Entry 1FYE (X-ray diffraction, 1.20 A resolution); this record covers chain A.

[Chain A]
Protein: Aspartyl dipeptidase
From: Salmonella typhimurium
Notes: EC 3.4.-.-
UniProtKB: P36936 (PEPE_SALTY); residue numbers follow UniProt; this construct covers 1-229
Chain sequence (229 residues; numbered 1 to 229; the number before each row is that of its first residue):
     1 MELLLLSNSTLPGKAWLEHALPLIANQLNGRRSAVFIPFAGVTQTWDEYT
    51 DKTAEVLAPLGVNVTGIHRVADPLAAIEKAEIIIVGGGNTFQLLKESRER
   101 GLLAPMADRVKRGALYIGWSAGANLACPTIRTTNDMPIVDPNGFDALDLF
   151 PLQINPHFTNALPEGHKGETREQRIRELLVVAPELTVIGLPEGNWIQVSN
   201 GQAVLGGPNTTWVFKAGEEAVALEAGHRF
Unresolved in the structure: 161-169
UniProt features mapped onto this chain:
  - active site (Charge relay system): Ser120, Asp135, His157
  - natural variant: Ser120 (S120T: In pepE1), Pro137 (P137S: In pepE1)
Reported in the primary citation:
  - mutagenesis - E192A: decreased catalytic activity on Asp-Leu
  - catalytic residues: Gly88, Ala121 (proposed by the authors, not directly observed)

[Summary]
UniProt lists 3 active-site residues. The paper reports catalytic residues Gly88 and Ala121; E192A reduces
catalytic activity on Asp-Leu.
Chain A is Aspartyl dipeptidase (Salmonella typhimurium); the structure, Aspartyl Dipeptidase (Anisotropic
B-Factor Refinement), was determined by X-ray diffraction (same publication as 1FY2).
